8YC0 - chains f and g of the 8 polymer chains in the assembly; structure by electron microscopy, 4.12 A resolution (low resolution: residue-level contacts below are approximate; hydrogen-bond / salt-bridge calls are withheld).

[Chain f]
Name: T-cell surface glycoprotein CD3 epsilon chain
Organism: Homo sapiens
UniProtKB: P07766 (CD3E_HUMAN); numbering as in UniProt (aligned over 1-207)
Sequence (207 residues; each row starts with the number of its first residue):
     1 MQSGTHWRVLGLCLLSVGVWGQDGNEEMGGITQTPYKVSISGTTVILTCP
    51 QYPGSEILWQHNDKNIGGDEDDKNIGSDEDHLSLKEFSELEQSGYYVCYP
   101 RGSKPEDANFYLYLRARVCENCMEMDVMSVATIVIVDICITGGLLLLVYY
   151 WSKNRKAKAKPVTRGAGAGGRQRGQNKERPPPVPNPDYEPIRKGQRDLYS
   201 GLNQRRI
Disordered / not traced: 1-32, 70-73, 155-207
Disulfides: Cys-49/Cys-98, Cys-119/Cys-122

[Chain g]
Name: T-cell surface glycoprotein CD3 gamma chain
Organism: Homo sapiens
UniProtKB: P09693 (CD3G_HUMAN); numbering as in UniProt (aligned over 1-182)
Sequence (182 residues; each row starts with the number of its first residue):
     1 MEQGKGLAVLILAIILLQGTLAQSIKGNHLVKVYDYQEDGSVLLTCDAEA
    51 KNITWFKDGKMIGFLTEDKKKWNLGSNAKDPRGMYQCKGSQNKSKPLQVY
   101 YRMCQNCIELNAATISGFLFAEIVSIFVLAVGVYFIAGQDGVRQSRASDK
   151 QTLLPNDQLYQPLKDREDDQYSHLQGNQLRRN
Disordered / not traced: 1-25, 141-182
Disulfides: Cys-46/Cys-87, Cys-104/Cys-107
UniProt features mapped onto this chain:
  - motif: Leu-153, Leu-154 (Di-leucine motif)
  - modified residue (Phosphoserine): Ser-145, Ser-148
  - glycosylation (N-linked (GlcNAc...) asparagine): Asn-52, Asn-92
  - mutagenesis: Leu-153 (L153A: Abolishes lysosomal targeting; L153I: Diminished but persistent lysosomal targeting), Leu-154 (L154A: Abolishes lysosomal targeting; L154A: Diminished but persistent lysosomal targeting; L154I: No effect), Tyr-160 (Y160A: Abolishes lysosomal targeting), Leu-163 (L163A: Abolishes lysosomal targeting)

[Interface between chain f and chain g]
Residue-residue contacts (57):
  Gln-33(f) with Met-84(g)
  Pro-35(f) with Met-84(g); Gln-98(g)
  Tyr-36(f) with Gln-98(g)
  Val-38(f) with Tyr-100(g)
  Ile-40(f) with Arg-102(g)
  Glu-89(f) with Met-103(g)
  Tyr-95(f) with Lys-32(g); Val-33(g)
  Glu-106(f) with Gly-27(g); His-29(g)
  Asp-107(f) with Lys-95(g)
  Ala-108(f) with His-29(g); Lys-95(g)
  Asn-109(f) with Lys-95(g); Pro-96(g)
  Phe-110(f) with Met-84(g); Pro-96(g); Leu-97(g)
  Tyr-111(f) with His-29(g); Leu-97(g); Gln-98(g)
  Leu-112(f) with Gln-98(g)
  Tyr-113(f) with Val-33(g); Gln-98(g); Val-99(g); Tyr-100(g); Tyr-101(g)
  Leu-114(f) with Tyr-100(g)
  Arg-115(f) with Tyr-100(g); Tyr-101(g); Arg-102(g); Met-103(g)
  Ala-116(f) with Arg-102(g)
  Arg-117(f) with Arg-102(g); Met-103(g); Gln-105(g)
  Glu-120(f) with Asn-111(g)
  Asn-121(f) with Leu-110(g); Asn-111(g)
  Cys-122(f) with Ile-108(g)
  Met-123(f) with Cys-107(g); Ile-108(g); Leu-110(g)
  Glu-124(f) with Cys-104(g); Asn-106(g); Cys-107(g)
  Met-125(f) with Asn-106(g)
  Thr-141(f) with Leu-129(g)
  Leu-144(f) with Ile-126(g)
  Leu-145(f) with Leu-129(g); Val-133(g)
  Val-148(f) with Val-133(g)
  Tyr-149(f) with Val-133(g); Ala-137(g)
  Ser-152(f) with Tyr-134(g); Ala-137(g)
Interface residues without a listed pair, chain f (33 interface residues in all): Asp-137, Lys-153
Interface residues without a listed pair, chain g (31 interface residues in all): Val-42, Asp-80, Glu-109, Glu-122, Ala-130

[Overview]
33 residues of chain f face 31 of chain g across their interface. UniProt lists 4 mutagenesis sites on chain
g.
Here chain f is T-cell surface glycoprotein CD3 epsilon chain and chain g is T-cell surface glycoprotein CD3
gamma chain, both from Homo sapiens. Entry 8YC0 (T cell receptor V delta2 V gamma9 in GDN) was determined by
electron microscopy together with 8JBV, 8JC0, 8JCB, 8WXE, 8WY0 and 8WYI from the same study.
